PDB entry 6O80 | X-ray diffraction, 2.10 A resolution | chain A

[Chain A]
Protein: Putative Eukaryotic translation initiation factor 4E type 5
Organism: Trypanosoma cruzi
Reference sequence: A0A2V2VRR6 (A0A2V2VRR6_TRYCR); residue numbers follow UniProt; this construct covers 1-200
Amino-acid sequence (222 residues; numbered -21 to 200; the number before each row is that of its first residue; numbers below 1 keep their minus sign (Met-21 is residue -21)):
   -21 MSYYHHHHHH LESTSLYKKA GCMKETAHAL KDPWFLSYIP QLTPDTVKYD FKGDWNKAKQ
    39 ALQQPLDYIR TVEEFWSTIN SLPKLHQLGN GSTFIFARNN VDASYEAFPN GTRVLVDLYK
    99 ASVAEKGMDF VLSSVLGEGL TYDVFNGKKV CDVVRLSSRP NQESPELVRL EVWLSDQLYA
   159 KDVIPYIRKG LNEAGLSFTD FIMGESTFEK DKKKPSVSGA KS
Not modelled in the structure: -21 to 4, 30-32, 187-200
Construct notes: initiating methionine (-21); expression tag (-20 to 0)
Ligand contacts: 7-methyl-guanosine-5'-triphosphate (MGP): Leu20, Thr21, Pro22, Val25, Trp33, Ala81, Ser82, Tyr83, Glu84, Arg91, Arg133, Arg137, Arg147, Glu149
What the authors report for this chain:
  - binding site for 7-methyl-guanosine-5'-triphosphate: Arg91, Arg133, Arg137
  - conformationally variable residues (order/disorder transition): Lys30 to Asp32

[Summary]
Chain A binds 7-methyl-guanosine-5'-triphosphate. The paper reports a binding site for
7-methyl-guanosine-5'-triphosphate at Arg91, Arg133 and Arg137; conformational variability at Lys30.
Chain A is Putative Eukaryotic translation initiation factor 4E type 5 (Trypanosoma cruzi); the structure,
Trypanosoma cruzi EIF4E5 translation initiation factor in complex with m7GTP, was determined by X-ray
diffraction together with 6O7Y and 6O7Z from the same study.
